6J1O - chains A and B; structure by X-ray diffraction, 1.70 A resolution.

[Chain A (and B)]
Name: O-methyltransferase lepI
From: Aspergillus flavus (strain ATCC 200026 / FGSC A1120 / NRRL 3357 / JCM 12722 / SRRC 167)
Notes: EC 2.1.1.-; chain B of this document is another copy of the same molecule, construct and numbering; everything in this record applies to it too
Reference sequence: B8NJH3 (LEPI_ASPFN); numbering as in UniProt (aligned over 1-387)
Sequence (387 residues; row label = number of the first residue in the row):
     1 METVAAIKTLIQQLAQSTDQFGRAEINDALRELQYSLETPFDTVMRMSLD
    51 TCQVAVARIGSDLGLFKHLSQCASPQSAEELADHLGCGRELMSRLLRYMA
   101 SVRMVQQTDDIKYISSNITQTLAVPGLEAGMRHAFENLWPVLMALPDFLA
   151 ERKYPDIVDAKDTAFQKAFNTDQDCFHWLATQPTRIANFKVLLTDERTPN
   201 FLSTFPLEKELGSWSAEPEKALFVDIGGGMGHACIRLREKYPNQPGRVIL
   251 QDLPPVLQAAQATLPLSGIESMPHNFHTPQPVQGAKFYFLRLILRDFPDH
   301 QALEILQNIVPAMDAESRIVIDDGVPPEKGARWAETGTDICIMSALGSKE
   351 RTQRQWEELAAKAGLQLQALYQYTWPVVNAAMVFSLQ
Swiss-Prot annotation at these positions:
  - region: Cys175 to Asp195 (Substrate binding)
  - binding site (S-adenosyl-L-methionine): Gly227, Gly228, Asp252, Asn275, Phe276, Arg291
Small-molecule neighbours:
  - 5'-deoxy-5'-methylthioadenosine (MTA), molecule 1: Phe41, Val44, Met45, Leu49
  - 5'-deoxy-5'-methylthioadenosine (MTA), molecule 2: Gly130, His133, Leu138, Phe176, Arg197, Thr338, Cys341, Ala345, Leu346
  - S-adenosylmethionine (SAM): Phe189, Leu193, Asp225, Gly227, Gly228, Gly229, Asp252, Leu253, Val256, His274, Asn275, Phe276, His277, Arg291, Leu292, Ile293
From the paper describing this entry:
  - binding site for S-adenosylmethionine: Gly227, Asn275, Phe276, Arg291, Leu292, Ile293
  - mutagenesis - G227A: decreased catalytic activity
  - mutagenesis - N275A, R291A, I293A: abolished expression

[Interface between chain A and chain B]
Residue-residue contacts (192):
  Ile7(A) - Ile11(B)  hydrophobic
  Ile7(A) - Leu14(B)  hydrophobic
  Lys8(A) - Ala29(B)
  Lys8(A) - Glu32(B)  salt bridge
  Lys8(A) - Leu33(B)
  Ile11(A) - Leu33(B)  hydrophobic
  Ile11(A) - Leu37(B)  hydrophobic
  Gln12(A) - Leu33(B)
  Gln12(A) - Ser36(B)  hydrogen bond
  Gln12(A) - Leu37(B)
  Leu14(A) - Ile7(B)  hydrophobic
  Ala15(A) - Leu37(B)  hydrophobic
  Glu25(A) - Val4(B)
  Ile26(A) - Val4(B)
  Asn27(A) - Gln34(B)  hydrogen bond (side chain-backbone)
  Asn27(A) - Leu37(B)
  Asn27(A) - Glu38(B)
  Ala29(A) - Val4(B)  hydrophobic
  Ala29(A) - Lys8(B)
  Leu30(A) - Leu30(B)  hydrophobic
  Leu30(A) - Leu33(B)  hydrophobic
  Leu30(A) - Gln34(B)
  Arg31(A) - Gln34(B)  hydrogen bond (backbone-side chain)
  Arg31(A) - Glu38(B)  salt bridge
  Arg31(A) - Arg46(B)
  Arg31(A) - Asp50(B)  salt bridge
  Glu32(A) - Lys8(B)  salt bridge
  Leu33(A) - Lys8(B)
  Leu33(A) - Gln12(B)
  Leu33(A) - Leu30(B)  hydrophobic
  Gln34(A) - Asn27(B)  hydrogen bond (backbone-side chain)
  Gln34(A) - Leu30(B)
  Gln34(A) - Arg31(B)  hydrogen bond (side chain-backbone)
  Gln34(A) - Gln34(B)
  Tyr35(A) - Gln53(B)  hydrogen bond
  Tyr35(A) - Val102(B)
  Tyr35(A) - Arg103(B)
  Tyr35(A) - Asn117(B)  hydrogen bond (backbone-side chain)
  Ser36(A) - Gln12(B)  hydrogen bond
  Ser36(A) - Arg103(B)
  Ser36(A) - Asn117(B)
  Leu37(A) - Gln12(B)
  Leu37(A) - Ala15(B)  hydrophobic
  Leu37(A) - Asn27(B)
  Glu38(A) - Asn27(B)
  Glu38(A) - Ile118(B)
  Pro40(A) - Thr121(B)
  Pro40(A) - Leu127(B)  hydrophobic
  Phe41(A) - Arg197(B)
  Thr43(A) - Ile118(B)
  Val44(A) - Leu127(B)
  Val44(A) - Gly130(B)
  Val44(A) - Met131(B)
  Met45(A) - Trp333(B)
  Met45(A) - Ala334(B)
  Met45(A) - Thr338(B)
  Arg46(A) - Arg31(B)
  Arg46(A) - Gln53(B)  hydrogen bond
  Arg46(A) - Ile118(B)
  Arg46(A) - Trp333(B)
  Met47(A) - Gln53(B)
  Met47(A) - Val54(B)
  Ser48(A) - Ala134(B)
  Ser48(A) - Leu138(B)
  Leu49(A) - Trp333(B)  hydrophobic
  Leu49(A) - Ala334(B)  hydrophobic
  Leu49(A) - Gly337(B)
  Leu49(A) - Thr338(B)
  Leu49(A) - Cys341(B)  hydrophobic
  Asp50(A) - Arg31(B)  salt bridge
  Thr51(A) - Trp139(B)  hydrogen bond
  Thr51(A) - Leu142(B)
  Cys52(A) - Gly337(B)
  Cys52(A) - Cys341(B)  hydrophobic
  Gln53(A) - Tyr35(B)  hydrogen bond
  Gln53(A) - Arg46(B)  hydrogen bond
  Gln53(A) - Met47(B)
  Val54(A) - Met47(B)
  Ala55(A) - Leu142(B)
  Ala55(A) - Pro146(B)
  Arg58(A) - Pro146(B)
  Ile59(A) - Leu145(B)  hydrophobic
  Ile59(A) - Pro146(B)  hydrophobic
  Ile59(A) - Leu149(B)  hydrophobic
  Asp62(A) - Tyr154(B)
  Leu63(A) - Tyr154(B)
  Cys87(A) - Tyr154(B)  hydrophobic
  Gly88(A) - Tyr154(B)  hydrogen bond (backbone-backbone)
  Gly88(A) - Asp156(B)
  Arg89(A) - Asp156(B)
  Glu90(A) - Asp156(B)  hydrogen bond (backbone-side chain)
  Glu90(A) - Lys349(B)
  Leu91(A) - Leu149(B)  hydrophobic
  Leu91(A) - Tyr154(B)
  Leu91(A) - Pro155(B)
  Leu91(A) - Asp156(B)  hydrogen bond (backbone-side chain)
  Leu91(A) - Met343(B)  hydrophobic
  Arg94(A) - Asp339(B)  salt bridge
  Arg94(A) - Met343(B)
  Arg94(A) - Ser348(B)  hydrogen bond (side chain-backbone)
  Arg94(A) - Lys349(B)
  Arg97(A) - Glu328(B)  hydrogen bond (side chain-backbone)
  Arg97(A) - Thr336(B)
  Tyr98(A) - Thr336(B)
  Tyr98(A) - Gly337(B)
  Tyr98(A) - Ile340(B)  hydrophobic
  Ser101(A) - Ala331(B)
  Ser101(A) - Arg332(B)
  Ser101(A) - Trp333(B)
  Ser101(A) - Thr336(B)  hydrogen bond
  Val102(A) - Tyr35(B)
  Val102(A) - Trp333(B)  hydrophobic
  Arg103(A) - Tyr35(B)
  Arg103(A) - Ser36(B)
  Gln107(A) - Lys329(B)
  Gln107(A) - Gly330(B)  hydrogen bond (side chain-backbone)
  Asp109(A) - Lys329(B)  salt bridge
  Ile111(A) - Lys329(B)
  Asn117(A) - Tyr35(B)  hydrogen bond (side chain-backbone)
  Asn117(A) - Ser36(B)
  Ile118(A) - Glu38(B)
  Ile118(A) - Thr43(B)
  Ile118(A) - Arg46(B)
  Thr121(A) - Pro40(B)
  Leu127(A) - Pro40(B)  hydrophobic
  Leu127(A) - Val44(B)
  Gly130(A) - Val44(B)
  Met131(A) - Val44(B)
  Ala134(A) - Ser48(B)
  Phe135(A) - Met143(B)
  Phe135(A) - Pro146(B)  hydrophobic
  Trp139(A) - Thr51(B)  hydrogen bond
  Trp139(A) - Trp139(B)  hydrophobic
  Trp139(A) - Met143(B)
  Pro140(A) - Met143(B)
  Leu142(A) - Cys52(B)  hydrophobic
  Leu142(A) - Ala55(B)
  Leu142(A) - Trp139(B)  hydrophobic
  Met143(A) - Phe135(B)
  Met143(A) - Trp139(B)
  Met143(A) - Met143(B)  hydrophobic
  Leu145(A) - Ile59(B)  hydrophobic
  Pro146(A) - Ala55(B)
  Pro146(A) - Arg58(B)
  Pro146(A) - Ile59(B)  hydrophobic
  Pro146(A) - Phe135(B)  hydrophobic
  Asp147(A) - Arg58(B)  salt bridge
  Leu149(A) - Ile59(B)  hydrophobic
  Leu149(A) - Leu91(B)  hydrophobic
  Tyr154(A) - Asp62(B)
  Tyr154(A) - Leu63(B)
  Tyr154(A) - Gly86(B)
  Tyr154(A) - Cys87(B)  hydrophobic
  Tyr154(A) - Gly88(B)  hydrogen bond (backbone-backbone)
  Tyr154(A) - Leu91(B)
  Pro155(A) - Leu91(B)
  Asp156(A) - Gly88(B)
  Asp156(A) - Arg89(B)
  Asp156(A) - Glu90(B)  hydrogen bond (side chain-backbone)
  Asp156(A) - Leu91(B)  hydrogen bond (side chain-backbone)
  Arg197(A) - Phe41(B)
  Glu328(A) - Arg97(B)  hydrogen bond (backbone-side chain)
  Glu328(A) - Ile111(B)
  Lys329(A) - Gln107(B)
  Lys329(A) - Asp109(B)  hydrogen bond (side chain-backbone)
  Lys329(A) - Ile111(B)
  Gly330(A) - Gln107(B)  hydrogen bond (backbone-side chain)
  Ala331(A) - Ser101(B)  hydrogen bond (backbone-side chain)
  Arg332(A) - Ser101(B)
  Trp333(A) - Met45(B)
  Trp333(A) - Arg46(B)
  Trp333(A) - Leu49(B)  hydrophobic
  Trp333(A) - Ser101(B)
  Trp333(A) - Val102(B)  hydrophobic
  Ala334(A) - Met45(B)
  Ala334(A) - Leu49(B)  hydrophobic
  Thr336(A) - Arg97(B)
  Thr336(A) - Tyr98(B)
  Thr336(A) - Ser101(B)  hydrogen bond
  Gly337(A) - Leu49(B)
  Gly337(A) - Cys52(B)
  Gly337(A) - Tyr98(B)
  Thr338(A) - Met45(B)
  Thr338(A) - Leu49(B)
  Asp339(A) - Arg94(B)  salt bridge
  Ile340(A) - Tyr98(B)  hydrophobic
  Cys341(A) - Leu49(B)  hydrophobic
  Cys341(A) - Cys52(B)  hydrophobic
  Met343(A) - Leu91(B)  hydrophobic
  Met343(A) - Arg94(B)
  Ser348(A) - Arg94(B)  hydrogen bond (backbone-side chain)
  Lys349(A) - Arg94(B)
Interface residues without a listed pair, chain A (100 interface residues in all): Thr3, Val4, Asp42, Val56, Ala57, Gly86, Leu95, Met104, Leu122, Leu138, Lys153, Ile157
Interface residues without a listed pair, chain B (98 interface residues in all): Met1, Glu25, Ile26, Val56, Ala57, Leu95, Met104, Leu122, Pro140, Lys153, Ile157

[In short]
100 residues of chain A face 98 of chain B across their interface, with 30 hydrogen bonds and 9 salt bridges.
Among the polar pairs are Lys8(A)-Glu32(B), Arg31(A)-Glu38(B) and Arg31(A)-Asp50(B). The paper reports a
binding site for S-adenosylmethionine at Gly227(A), Asn275(A) and Phe276(A) among others; N275A, R291A and
I293A of chain A abolish expression.
Both chains are O-methyltransferase lepI (Aspergillus flavus (strain ATCC 200026 / FGSC A1120 / NRRL 3357 /
JCM 12722 / SRRC 167)). Entry 6J1O (Crystal structure of a SAM-dependent methyltransferase LepI from
Aspergillus flavus) was determined by X-ray diffraction (same publication as 6J24 and 6J46).
